PDB entry 2H2P | X-ray diffraction, 3.10 A resolution | chains A and C of the 6 polymer chains in the assembly

# Chain A
Name: CLC Cl transporter
Organism: Escherichia coli
Reference sequence: P37019 (CLCA_ECOLI); numbering as in UniProt (aligned over 1-465)
Sequence (465 residues; numbered 1 to 465; the number before each row is that of its first residue):
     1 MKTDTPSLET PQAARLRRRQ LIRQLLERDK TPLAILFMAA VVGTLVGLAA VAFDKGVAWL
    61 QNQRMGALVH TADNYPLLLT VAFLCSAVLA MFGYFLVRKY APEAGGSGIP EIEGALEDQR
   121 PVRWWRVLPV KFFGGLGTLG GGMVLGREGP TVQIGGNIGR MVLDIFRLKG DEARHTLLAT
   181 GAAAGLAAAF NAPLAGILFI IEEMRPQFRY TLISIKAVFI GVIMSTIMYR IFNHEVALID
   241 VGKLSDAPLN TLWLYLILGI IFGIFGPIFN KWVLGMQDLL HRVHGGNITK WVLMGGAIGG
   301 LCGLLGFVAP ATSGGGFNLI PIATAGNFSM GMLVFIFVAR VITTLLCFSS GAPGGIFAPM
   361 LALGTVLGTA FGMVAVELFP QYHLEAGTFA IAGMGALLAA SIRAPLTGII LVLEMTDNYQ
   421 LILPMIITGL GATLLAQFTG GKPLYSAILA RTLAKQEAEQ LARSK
Not modelled in the structure: 1-16, 461-465
UniProt features mapped onto this chain:
  - motif: Gly106 to Pro110 (Selectivity filter part_1), Gly146 to Pro150 (Selectivity filter part_2), Gly355 to Pro359 (Selectivity filter part_3)
  - binding site (chloride): Ser107, Ile356, Phe357, Tyr445
  - site: Glu148 (Mediates proton transfer from the outer aqueous phase to the interior of the protein), Glu203 (Mediates proton transfer from the protein to the inner aqueous phase)
  - mutagenesis: Ser107 (S107A: Uncouples chloride transport from proton transport), Glu148 (E148A/Q: Abolishes proton transport, but permits the transit of chloride ions. Abolishes gating, permitting continuous rapid transit of chloride ions; when associated with A-445), Glu203 (E203A/G/Q/S/T: Abolishes proton transport, and reduces chloride transport; E203C/I/L/V: Abolishes proton and chloride transport; E203D/H: No effect on proton and chloride transport ...), Tyr445 (Y445A: Abolishes gating, permitting continuous rapid transit of chloride ions; when associated with A-148; Y445F/W: No effect; Y445L: Alters stoichiometry of proton/chloride exchange)
Ligand contacts:
  - selenocyanate ion (SEK), molecule 1: Gly106, Ser107, Phe348, Ile448
  - selenocyanate ion (SEK), molecule 2: Asn270, Leu274, Lys442
  - selenocyanate ion (SEK), molecule 3: Ala309, Pro310, Ala311
  - selenocyanate ion (SEK), molecule 4: Ala311, Asn318, Leu319, Ile322

# Chain C
Name: FAB fragment, heavy chain
Organism: Mus musculus
Notes: antibody fragment or engineered binder
Sequence (221 residues; numbered 2 to 222; the number before each row is that of its first residue):
     2 VRLLESGGGL VQPGGSLKLS CAASGFDYSR YWMSWVRQAP GKGLKWIGEI NPVSSTINYT
    62 PSLKDKFIIS RDNAKDTLYL QISKVRSEDT ALYYCARLYY GYGYWYFDVW GAGTTVTVSS
   122 AKTTPPSVYP LAPGSAAAAA SMVTLGCLVK GYFPEPVTVT WNSGSLAAGV HTFPAVLQAA
   182 LYTLSSSVTV PSSSWPSETV TCNVAHPASS TKVDKKIVPR A
Disulfides: Cys22-Cys96, Cys148-Cys203

# How chain A and chain C interact
Pairs across the interface (13):
  Asp246(A) with Tyr101(C)
  Pro248(A) with Tyr101(C), hydrophobic; Tyr103(C); Gly104(C)
  Leu249(A) with Tyr103(C), hydrogen bond (backbone-backbone)
  Asn250(A) with Tyr103(C), hydrogen bond (backbone-backbone); Gly104(C), hydrogen bond (side chain-backbone); Tyr105(C)
  Gln381(A) with Trp106(C)
  Tyr382(A) with Trp106(C)
  His383(A) with Trp33(C); Glu50(C), salt bridge; Trp106(C), hydrogen bond
Other interface residues (no listed pair), chain C (9 interface residues in all): Leu99, Gly102

# Summary
The interface between chain A and chain C involves 7 residues on one side and 9 on the other; the contacts
include 4 hydrogen bonds and 1 salt bridge. Among the polar pairs are His383(A)-Glu50(C), Asn250(A)-Gly104(C)
and His383(A)-Trp106(C).
Chain A is CLC Cl transporter (Escherichia coli) and chain C is FAB fragment, heavy chain (Mus musculus); the
structure, Crystal structure of CLC-ec1 in complex with Fab fragment in SeCN-, was determined by X-ray
diffraction together with 2H2S from the same study.
